Entry 9FJC (electron microscopy, 2.15 A resolution); this record covers chains 2 and 3 of the 4 polymer chains in the assembly.

# Chain 2
Protein: Capsid protein VP2
From: Coxsackievirus B1
UniProt: P08291 (POLG_CXB1J); residues 13-263 here correspond to UniProt positions 82-332 (UniProt number = residue number + 69)
Amino-acid sequence (251 residues; numbered 13 to 263; the number before each row is that of its first residue):
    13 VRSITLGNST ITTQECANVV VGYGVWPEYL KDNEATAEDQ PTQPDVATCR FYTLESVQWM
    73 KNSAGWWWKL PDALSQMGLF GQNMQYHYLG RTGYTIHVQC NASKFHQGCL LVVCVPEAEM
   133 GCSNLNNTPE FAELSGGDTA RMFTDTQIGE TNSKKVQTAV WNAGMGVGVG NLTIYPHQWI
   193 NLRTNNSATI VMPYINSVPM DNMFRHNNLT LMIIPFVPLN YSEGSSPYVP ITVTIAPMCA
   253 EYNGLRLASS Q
Sequence notes: conflict A49 (Gly118 in P08291), E142 (Lys211 in P08291), T151 (Asn220 in P08291), Q159 (Glu228 in P08291), I160 (Val229 in P08291), E162 (Thr231 in P08291), T163 (Ser232 in P08291), S165 (Asp234 in P08291), Y187 (Phe256 in P08291), F216 (Tyr285 in P08291)

# Chain 3
Protein: Capsid protein VP3
From: Coxsackievirus B1
UniProt: P08291 (POLG_CXB1J); residues 1-238 here correspond to UniProt positions 333-570 (UniProt number = residue number + 332)
Amino-acid sequence (238 residues; numbered 1 to 238; the number before each row is that of its first residue):
     1 GLPVMTTPGS TQFLTSDDFQ SPSAMPQFDV TPEMQIPGRV NNLMEIAEVD SVVPVNNTEA
    61 NVNSLKAYQI PVQSNSDNGK QVFGFPLQPG ANGVLNRTLL GEILNYYTHW SGSIKLTFMF
   121 CGSAMATGKF LLAYSPPGAG VPKNRKDAML GTHVIWDVGL QSSCVLCVPW ISQTHYRYVV
   181 EDEYTAAGYI TCWYQTNIVV PADVQSSCDI LCFVSACNDF SVRMLKDTPF IRQDTFYQ
Sequence notes: conflict E59 (Asp391 in P08291), A60 (Asn392 in P08291), S64 (Gly396 in P08291), G79 (Arg411 in P08291), K80 (Arg412 in P08291), G93 (Asn425 in P08291), K146 (Arg478 in P08291), I190 (Val522 in P08291), V199 (Ile531 in P08291), S207 (Thr539 in P08291), T235 (Asn567 in P08291)

# Interface between chain 2 and chain 3
Contacting residue pairs (71):
  Y35(2) - G38(3)
  V37(2) - P37(3)  hydrophobic
  E46(2) - M34(3)
  E46(2) - Q35(3)
  K116(2) - S123(3)
  K116(2) - A124(3)  hydrogen bond (backbone-backbone)
  K116(2) - M125(3)
  F117(2) - M125(3)  hydrophobic
  F117(2) - A202(3)
  F117(2) - D203(3)
  F117(2) - V204(3)  hydrophobic
  H118(2) - S123(3)
  Q119(2) - C121(3)
  Q119(2) - G122(3)
  Q119(2) - S123(3)
  Q119(2) - Q205(3)
  Q119(2) - S207(3)
  C121(2) - M119(3)  hydrophobic
  C121(2) - C121(3)  hydrophobic
  V172(2) - L65(3)  hydrophobic
  W173(2) - N63(3)  hydrogen bond
  W173(2) - S64(3)
  V181(2) - Y68(3)
  G182(2) - S51(3)
  G182(2) - V52(3)  hydrogen bond (backbone-backbone)
  G182(2) - Y68(3)  hydrogen bond (backbone-side chain)
  N183(2) - S51(3)
  N183(2) - R97(3)  hydrogen bond (side chain-backbone)
  N183(2) - T98(3)
  N183(2) - L99(3)  hydrogen bond (side chain-backbone)
  T185(2) - V49(3)
  T185(2) - D50(3)  hydrogen bond (side chain-backbone)
  T185(2) - S51(3)
  I186(2) - I46(3)  hydrophobic
  I186(2) - V49(3)  hydrophobic
  I186(2) - L99(3)  hydrophobic
  W191(2) - V52(3)  hydrophobic
  W191(2) - F213(3)  hydrophobic
  N193(2) - F120(3)  hydrogen bond (side chain-backbone)
  N193(2) - C121(3)
  R195(2) - F120(3)
  R195(2) - G122(3)
  R195(2) - S123(3)  hydrogen bond (side chain-backbone)
  R195(2) - A124(3)
  R195(2) - A126(3)  hydrogen bond (side chain-backbone)
  R195(2) - V158(3)  hydrogen bond (side chain-backbone)
  R195(2) - G159(3)
  R195(2) - S162(3)  hydrogen bond
  T196(2) - S162(3)
  P205(2) - P37(3)  hydrophobic
  Y206(2) - P37(3)
  I207(2) - P37(3)  hydrophobic
  N208(2) - M34(3)
  N208(2) - I36(3)
  S209(2) - M34(3)
  V210(2) - M34(3)
  P211(2) - M34(3)
  P227(2) - L65(3)
  F228(2) - V52(3)  hydrophobic
  F228(2) - L65(3)  hydrophobic
  F228(2) - Q69(3)  hydrogen bond (backbone-side chain)
  F228(2) - L211(3)  hydrophobic
  V229(2) - C121(3)  hydrophobic
  V229(2) - D209(3)
  V229(2) - L211(3)  hydrophobic
  P230(2) - Q69(3)
  N232(2) - Q205(3)
  Y233(2) - Q205(3)  hydrogen bond (backbone-side chain)
  S234(2) - D203(3)  hydrogen bond (side chain-backbone)
  S234(2) - V204(3)  hydrogen bond (side chain-backbone)
  S234(2) - Q205(3)  hydrogen bond (side chain-backbone)
Interface residues without a listed pair, chain 2 (36 interface residues in all): G120, I226, E235
Interface residues without a listed pair, chain 3 (39 interface residues in all): V62, C208

# In short
The interface between chain 2 and chain 3 involves 36 residues on one side and 39 on the other; the contacts
include 17 hydrogen bonds. Among the polar pairs are W173(2)-N63(3), G182(2)-Y68(3) and N183(2)-R97(3).
Chain 2 is Capsid protein VP2 and chain 3 is Capsid protein VP3, both from Coxsackievirus B1; the structure,
Compact CVB1-VLP (Tween80), was determined by electron microscopy together with 9FJD and 9FJE from the same
study.
